Entry 3CJI (X-ray diffraction, 2.30 A resolution); this record covers chains C and D of the 4 polymer chains in the assembly.

Chain C:
Molecule: Polyprotein
From: Seneca valley virus
Notes: fragment: sequence database residues 435-673
Reference sequence: Q155Z9 (Q155Z9_9PICO); residues 1-284 here correspond to UniProt positions 151-434 (UniProt number = residue number + 150)
Amino-acid sequence (284 residues; numbered 1 to 284; the number before each row is that of its first residue):
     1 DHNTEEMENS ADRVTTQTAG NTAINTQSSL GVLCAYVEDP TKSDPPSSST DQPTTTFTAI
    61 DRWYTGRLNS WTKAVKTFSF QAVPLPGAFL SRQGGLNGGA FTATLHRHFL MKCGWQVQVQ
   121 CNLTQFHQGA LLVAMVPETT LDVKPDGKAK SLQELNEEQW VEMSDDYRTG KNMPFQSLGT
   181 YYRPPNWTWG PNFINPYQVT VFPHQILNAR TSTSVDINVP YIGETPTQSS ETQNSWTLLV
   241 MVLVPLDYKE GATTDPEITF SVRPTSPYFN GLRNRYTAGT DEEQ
Not modelled in the structure: 1-11, 280-284
Swiss-Prot annotation at these positions:
  - region: D166 to W187 (Interaction with host receptor ANTXR1)
  - site: Q284 (Cleavage)

Chain D:
Molecule: Polyprotein
From: Seneca valley virus
Notes: fragment: sequence database residues 80-150
Reference sequence: Q155Z9 (Q155Z9_9PICO); the author numbering skips numbers that UniProt does not, so the offset changes along the chain: 1-38 = UniProt 80-117; 40-72 = UniProt 118-150
Amino-acid sequence (71 residues; numbered 1 to 72; 1 number in that range is skipped by the numbering (no residue carries it; nothing is unmodelled there); the number before each row is that of its first residue):
     1 GNVQTTSKND FDSRGNNGNM TFNYYANTYQ NSVDFSTS
    40 SSASGAGPGN SRGGLAGLLT NFSGILNPLG YLK
Not modelled in the structure: 1-13, 40-62
Swiss-Prot annotation at these positions:
  - site: K72 (Cleavage)
  - lipidation: G1 (N-myristoyl glycine)

How chain C and chain D interact:
Residue-residue contacts - 16 pairs, chain C then chain D:
  L30(C) with L71(D)
  G31(C) with L71(D); K72(D)
  V32(C) with Y70(D); L71(D); K72(D), hydrogen bond (backbone-backbone)
  L33(C) with Y70(D)
  C34(C) with G69(D); Y70(D), hydrogen bond (backbone-backbone)
  A35(C) with L68(D)
  Y36(C) with L68(D), hydrogen bond (backbone-backbone); Y70(D)
  V37(C) with Y70(D)
  E38(C) with Y70(D); K72(D), salt bridge
  Q205(C) with L71(D)
Also at the interface, not in a pair above, chain C (11 interface residues in all): S47
Also at the interface, not in a pair above, chain D (7 interface residues in all): T37, P67

Summary:
11 residues of chain C and 7 residues of chain D are in contact, with 3 hydrogen bonds and 1 salt bridge.
Polar contacts include E38(C)-K72(D), V32(C)-K72(D) and C34(C)-Y70(D).
Here chain C is Polyprotein and chain D is Polyprotein, both from Seneca valley virus. Entry 3CJI (Structure
of Seneca Valley Virus-001) was determined by X-ray diffraction.
